PDB entry 1F5T | X-ray diffraction, 3.00 A resolution | chains E and D of the 6 polymer chains in the assembly

Chain E:
Molecule: 43mer DNA containing dxtr consensus binding sequence
Sequence (43 nucleotides; numbered 295 to 337; the number before each row is that of its first residue):
   295 AACATGCAAG GCTAAGGTTA GCCTAACCTT AGCCTTGCAT GTT

Chain D:
Name: Diphtheria toxin repressor
From: Corynebacterium diphtheriae
Reference sequence: P33120 (DTXR_CORDI); residues 4001-4121 here correspond to UniProt positions 1-121 (UniProt number = residue number - 4000)
Chain sequence (121 residues; each row starts with the number of its first residue):
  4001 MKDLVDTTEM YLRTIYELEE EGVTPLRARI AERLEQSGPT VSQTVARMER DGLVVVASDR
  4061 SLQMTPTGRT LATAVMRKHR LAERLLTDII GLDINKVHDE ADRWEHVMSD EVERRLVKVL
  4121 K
Unresolved in the structure: 4001
Differences from the reference sequence: engineered mutation Asp4102 (Cys102 in P33120)
Metal / ion sites: Ni2+ site 1: Met4010, Asp4102, Glu4105, His4106; Ni2+ site 2: His4079, Glu4083, His4098

Interface between chain E and chain D:
Residue-residue contacts (10):
  DG305(E) - Ala4028(D)  sugar contact
  DG305(E) - Arg4029(D)  salt bridge to the phosphate
  DG305(E) - Arg4060(D)  hydrogen bond to the phosphate
  DC306(E) - Leu4026(D)  phosphate contact
  DC306(E) - Arg4027(D)  salt bridge to the phosphate
  DC306(E) - Ala4028(D)  hydrogen bond to the phosphate
  DC306(E) - Arg4060(D)  salt bridge to the phosphate
  DT307(E) - Arg4027(D)  salt bridge to the phosphate
  DT307(E) - Ser4042(D)  hydrogen bond to the phosphate
  DA308(E) - Pro4039(D)  base contact
Interface residues without a listed pair, chain E (5 interface residues in all): DA309
Interface residues without a listed pair, chain D (8 interface residues in all): Gly4038

Summary:
The interface between chain E and chain D involves 5 residues on one side and 8 on the other, with 3 hydrogen
bonds and 4 salt bridges. Polar pairs include DG305(E)-Arg4060(D), DC306(E)-Ala4028(D) and
DT307(E)-Ser4042(D).
Here chain E is 43mer DNA containing dxtr consensus binding sequence and chain D is Diphtheria toxin repressor
(Corynebacterium diphtheriae). Entry 1F5T (Diphtheria tox repressor (C102D mutant) complexed with nickel and
dtxr consensus binding sequence) was determined by X-ray diffraction.
